PDB entry 9GB7 | electron microscopy, 3.40 A resolution | chains C and d of the 48 polymer chains in the assembly

Chain C:
Protein: gp56 - Tail tube protein
Source organism: Clostridioides difficile
UniProtKB: A0A9X8RMX9 (A0A9X8RMX9_CLODI); residues 1-137 here = UniProt positions 1-137
Sequence (137 residues; row label = number of the first residue in the row):
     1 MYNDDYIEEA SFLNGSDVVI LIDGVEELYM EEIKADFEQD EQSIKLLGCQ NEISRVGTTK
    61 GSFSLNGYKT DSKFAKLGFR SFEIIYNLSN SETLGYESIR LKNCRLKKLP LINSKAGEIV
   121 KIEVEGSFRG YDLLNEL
Unresolved in the structure: 1-6, 137

Chain d:
Protein: gp53 - Tail adaptor protein
Source organism: Clostridioides difficile
UniProtKB: A0A9X8WSH1 (A0A9X8WSH1_CLODI); numbering as in UniProt (aligned over 1-273)
Sequence (273 residues; each row starts with the number of its first residue):
     1 MRAGIRKALI DNIKELKGCY EPNVPNKDTK KPYMVVVQGQ DNDHGETIGF ERSIEVWIYE
    61 GRTTFKKLDK LTKQVVEVLD MNTIVDESEN EAFTCIYKGT SENDIVVEEW DAIARGIRFS
   121 VIALEDKEDT TNDRWVEALS RHTKDLLEIE SYKDNWKKNF IAPCALWRTT HIENKRINYH
   181 LIEITKTMKC HVVSKNKDEI VKLLETLETS LIIDKRVRLR EDKNMYLTLV SVVEDRESDM
   241 FTTGQLTAVF KMIGKIKREG PTMDKIYGNG NLK
Unresolved in the structure: 273

How chain C and chain d interact:
Pairs across the interface - 27 pairs, chain C then chain d:
  I7(C) with M225(d); K255(d); I256(d), hydrophobic; K257(d)
  E8(C) with G254(d); K255(d), hydrogen bond (backbone-backbone); K257(d)
  E9(C) with N224(d); M225(d); K255(d)
  A10(C) with L181(d), hydrophobic; I253(d), hydrogen bond (backbone-backbone); G254(d); K255(d)
  F12(C) with I177(d), hydrophobic; I253(d), hydrophobic
  N14(C) with R216(d); T228(d)
  S16(C) with K215(d), hydrogen bond
  D17(C) with K215(d), salt bridge; R216(d), salt bridge
  S91(C) with R216(d), hydrogen bond; K223(d)
  E92(C) with R216(d), salt bridge; K223(d), hydrogen bond (backbone-side chain); Y226(d)
  L94(C) with K223(d)
Other interface residues (no listed pair), chain C (12 interface residues in all): T93

Overview:
12 residues of chain C face 14 of chain d across their interface, with 5 hydrogen bonds and 3 salt bridges.
Polar pairs include D17(C)-K215(d), D17(C)-R216(d) and E92(C)-R216(d).
Chain C is gp56 - Tail tube protein and chain d is gp53 - Tail adaptor protein, both from Clostridioides
difficile; the structure, Extended phiCD508 neck, was determined by electron microscopy together with 9G8S,
9GB0, 9GB1, 9GB2 and 9GB5 from the same study.
